Entry 4NQD (X-ray diffraction, 2.20 A resolution); this record covers chains A and B.

# Chain A
Protein: Major histocompatibility complex class I-related gene protein
Organism: Homo sapiens
Reference sequence: Q95460 (HMR1_HUMAN); residues 1-270 here correspond to UniProt positions 23-292 (UniProt number = residue number + 22)
Chain sequence (271 residues; numbered 0 to 270; the number before each row is that of its first residue; numbering starts at 0):
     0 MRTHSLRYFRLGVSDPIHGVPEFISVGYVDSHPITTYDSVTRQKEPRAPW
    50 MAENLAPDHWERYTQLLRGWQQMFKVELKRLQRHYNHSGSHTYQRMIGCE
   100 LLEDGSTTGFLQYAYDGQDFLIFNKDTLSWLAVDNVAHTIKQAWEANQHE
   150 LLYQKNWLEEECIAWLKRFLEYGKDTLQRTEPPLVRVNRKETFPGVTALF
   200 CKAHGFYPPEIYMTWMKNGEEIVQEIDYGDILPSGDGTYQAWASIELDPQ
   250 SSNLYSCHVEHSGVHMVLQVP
Not modelled in the structure: 0, 222-223, 246-252, 270
Differences from the reference sequence: expression tag (0); engineered mutation Ser261 (Cys283 in Q95460)
Curated features (UniProtKB/Swiss-Prot):
  - binding site (5-(2-oxoethylideneamino)-6-(D-ribitylamino)uracil): Arg9, Ser24, Lys43, Arg94, Tyr152, Gln153
  - binding site (5-(2-oxopropylideneamino)-6-(D-ribitylamino)uracil): Arg9, Ser24, Lys43, Arg94, Tyr152, Gln153
  - binding site (7-hydroxy-6-methyl-8-(1-D-ribityl)lumazine): Arg9, Ser24, Lys43, Arg94, Tyr152, Gln153
  - binding site (8-(9H-purin-6-yl)-2-oxa-8-azabicyclo[3.3.1]nona-3,6-diene-4,6-dicarbaldehyde): Arg9, Lys43, His58, Arg94
  - binding site (2-amino-4-oxopteridine-6-carbaldehyde): Lys43
  - binding site (pyridoxal): Lys43
  - glycosylation: Asn85 (N-linked (GlcNAc...) asparagine)
Disulfides: Cys98-Cys161, Cys200-Cys256
Ligand contacts: Q87 (1-deoxy-1-({2,6-dioxo-5-[(E)-(2-oxopropylidene)amino]-1,2,3,6-tetrahydropyrimidin-4-yl}amino)-D-ribitol): Tyr7, Phe8, Arg9, Ser24, Thr34, His58, Trp59, Tyr62, Leu66, Trp69, Arg94, Ile96, Tyr152, Gln153, Trp156
From the paper describing this entry:
  - mutagenesis - K43A: unchanged binding to human MAIT cells present in PBMCs

# Chain B
Protein: Beta-2-microglobulin
Organism: Homo sapiens
Reference sequence: P61769 (B2MG_HUMAN); residues 1-99 here correspond to UniProt positions 21-119 (UniProt number = residue number + 20)
Chain sequence (99 residues; each row starts with the number of its first residue):
     1 IQRTPKIQVYSRHPAENGKSNFLNCYVSGFHPSDIEVDLLKNGERIEKVE
    51 HSDLSFSKDWSFYLLYYTEFTPTEKDEYACRVNHVTLSQPKIVKWDRDM
Not modelled in the structure: 97-99
Curated features (UniProtKB/Swiss-Prot):
  - modified residue: Gln2 (Pyrrolidone carboxylic acid)
  - glycosylation: Ile1 (N-linked (Glc) (glycation) isoleucine), Lys19 (N-linked (Glc) (glycation) lysine), Lys41 (N-linked (Glc) (glycation) lysine), Lys48 (N-linked (Glc) (glycation) lysine), Lys58 (N-linked (Glc) (glycation) lysine), Lys91 (N-linked (Glc) (glycation) lysine), Lys94 (N-linked (Glc) (glycation) lysine)
Disulfides: Cys25-Cys80

# Interface between chain A and chain B
Residue-residue contacts (45):
  Arg6(A) with Phe56(B)
  Phe8(A) with Phe56(B), hydrophobic; Ser57(B)
  Leu10(A) with Ser33(B); Phe56(B), hydrophobic; Phe62(B), hydrophobic
  Ile16(A) with Asp34(B)
  Val19(A) with Asp34(B)
  Ile23(A) with Phe56(B), hydrophobic
  Val25(A) with Phe56(B), hydrophobic
  Tyr27(A) with Leu54(B); Ser55(B); Phe56(B), hydrogen bond (side chain-backbone)
  Arg46(A) with Asp53(B), salt bridge
  Thr91(A) with His31(B), hydrogen bond
  Gln93(A) with His31(B), hydrogen bond; Trp60(B), hydrogen bond (side chain-backbone); Phe62(B)
  Arg94(A) with Trp60(B)
  Met95(A) with Trp60(B), hydrophobic
  Gln111(A) with Trp60(B)
  Ala113(A) with Trp60(B), hydrophobic
  Asp115(A) with His31(B)
  Gly116(A) with Arg3(B), hydrogen bond (backbone-side chain); His31(B); Trp60(B)
  Gln117(A) with Ile1(B)
  Asp118(A) with Trp60(B), hydrogen bond
  His203(A) with Pro14(B)
  Asp229(A) with Lys6(B), salt bridge; Gln8(B), hydrogen bond
  Leu231(A) with Gln8(B); Tyr10(B); Tyr26(B), hydrophobic
  Pro232(A) with Tyr10(B), hydrogen bond (backbone-side chain); Asn24(B); Tyr26(B)
  Ser233(A) with Arg12(B), hydrogen bond (backbone-side chain); Asn24(B), hydrogen bond (backbone-side chain)
  Gly234(A) with Arg12(B), hydrogen bond (backbone-side chain); Leu65(B)
  Asp235(A) with Arg12(B)
  Gln239(A) with Tyr10(B); Ser11(B); Arg12(B)
Other interface residues (no listed pair), chain A (30 interface residues in all): Val12, Tyr112, Arg185
Other interface residues (no listed pair), chain B (26 interface residues in all): His13, Pro32, Lys58, Asp59, Tyr63

# Overview
30 residues of chain A face 26 of chain B across their interface, with 11 hydrogen bonds and 2 salt bridges.
Polar contacts include Arg46(A)-Asp53(B), Asp229(A)-Lys6(B) and Tyr27(A)-Phe56(B). Chain A binds compound Q87.
From the paper: K43A of chain A leaves binding to human MAIT cells present in PBMCs unchanged.
Here chain A is Major histocompatibility complex class I-related gene protein and chain B is
Beta-2-microglobulin, both from Homo sapiens. Entry 4NQD (Crystal structure of TCR-MR1 ternary complex and
non-covalently bound 5-(2-oxopropylideneamino)-6-D-ribitylaminouracil) was determined by X-ray diffraction
together with 4NQC and 4NQE from the same study.
